Entry 6L0W (X-ray diffraction, 1.59 A resolution); this record covers chains A and B.

== Chain A ==
Protein: RLD2
Source organism: Arabidopsis thaliana
UniProtKB: F4K0X5 (F4K0X5_ARATH); residue numbers follow UniProt; this construct covers 1006-1066
Sequence (63 residues; row label = number of the first residue in the row):
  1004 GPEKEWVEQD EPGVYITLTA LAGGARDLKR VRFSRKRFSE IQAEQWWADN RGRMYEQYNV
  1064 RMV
Disordered / not traced: 1004-1005
Differences from the reference sequence: expression tag (1004-1005); engineered mutation Mse1057 (Val in F4K0X5)
Modified / non-standard residues: Mse1057 (selenomethionine); Mse1065 (selenomethionine; parent Met)
Residues lining bound ligands: citrate anion (FLC): G1016, Y1018, S1037, K1039, R1040

== Chain B ==
Protein: NGR2
Source organism: Arabidopsis thaliana
UniProtKB: Q5XVG3 (Q5XVG3_ARATH); residue numbers follow UniProt; this construct covers 274-287
Sequence (16 residues; row label = number of the first residue in the row):
   272 GPKWVKTDSD FIVLEI
Differences from the reference sequence: expression tag (272-273)

== Interface between chain A and chain B ==
Residue-residue contacts (35):
  Y1018(A) with F282(B), hydrophobic
  L1031(A) with I287(B)
  K1032(A) with I287(B), hydrogen bond (backbone-backbone)
  R1033(A) with L285(B); E286(B), salt bridge
  V1034(A) with I283(B); V284(B); L285(B), hydrogen bond (backbone-backbone)
  R1035(A) with F282(B); I283(B)
  F1036(A) with W275(B), hydrophobic; F282(B); I283(B), hydrogen bond (backbone-backbone)
  S1037(A) with D281(B); F282(B)
  R1038(A) with K277(B), hydrogen bond (side chain-backbone); D279(B), hydrogen bond (side chain-backbone); S280(B); D281(B), hydrogen bond (backbone-backbone); F282(B); I283(B)
  F1041(A) with I283(B)
  S1042(A) with I283(B)
  E1043(A) with K277(B); I283(B)
  A1046(A) with W275(B); I283(B), hydrophobic
  E1047(A) with W275(B); K277(B), salt bridge
  W1050(A) with W275(B), hydrophobic; L285(B)
  R1064(A) with I287(B), hydrogen bond (side chain-backbone)
  Mse1065(A) with G272(B); P273(B)
  V1066(A) with G272(B)
Interface residues without a listed pair, chain A (19 interface residues in all): V1063
Interface residues without a listed pair, chain B (14 interface residues in all): T278

== Overview ==
19 residues of chain A face 14 of chain B across their interface, with 7 hydrogen bonds and 2 salt bridges.
Among the polar pairs are R1033(A)-E286(B), E1047(A)-K277(B) and R1038(A)-K277(B). Chain A binds citrate
anion.
Chain A is RLD2 and chain B is NGR2, both from Arabidopsis thaliana; the structure, Structure of RLD2 BRX
domain bound to LZY3 CCL motif, was determined by X-ray diffraction together with 6L0V from the same study.
